Entry 5IMT (X-ray diffraction, 2.70 A resolution); this record covers chain A.

# Chain A
Protein: Intermedilysin
Organism: Streptococcus intermedius
UniProtKB: Q9LCB8 (Q9LCB8_STRIT); residue numbers follow UniProt; this construct covers 34-532
Sequence (534 residues; row label = number of the first residue in the row; numbers below 1 keep their minus sign (Gly-1 is residue -1)):
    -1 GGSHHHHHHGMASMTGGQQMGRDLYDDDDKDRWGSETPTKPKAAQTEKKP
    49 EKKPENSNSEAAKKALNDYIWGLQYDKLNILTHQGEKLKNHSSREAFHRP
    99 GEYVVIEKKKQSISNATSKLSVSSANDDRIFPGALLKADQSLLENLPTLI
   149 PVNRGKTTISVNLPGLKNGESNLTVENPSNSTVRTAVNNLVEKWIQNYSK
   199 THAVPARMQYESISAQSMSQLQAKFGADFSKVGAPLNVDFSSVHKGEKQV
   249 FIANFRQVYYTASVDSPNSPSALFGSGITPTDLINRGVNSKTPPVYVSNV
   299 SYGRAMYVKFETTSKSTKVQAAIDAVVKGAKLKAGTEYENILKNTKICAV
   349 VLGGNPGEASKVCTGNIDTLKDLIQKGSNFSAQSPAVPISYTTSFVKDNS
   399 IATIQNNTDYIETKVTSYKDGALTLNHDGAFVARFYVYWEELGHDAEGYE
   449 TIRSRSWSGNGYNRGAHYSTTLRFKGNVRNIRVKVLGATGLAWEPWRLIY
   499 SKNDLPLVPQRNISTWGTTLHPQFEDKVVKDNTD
Unresolved in the structure: -1 to 55, 327-338, 528-532
Construct notes: expression tag (-1 to 33); conflict Pro48 (Thr in Q9LCB8), Cys346 (Thr in Q9LCB8), Cys361 (Ile in Q9LCB8), Glu445 (Asp in Q9LCB8)
Bound ions: Zn2+ site 1: His81, Glu142; Zn2+ site 2: His96, Glu445; Cu ion near Glu100 (its only coordinating residue here); Zn2+ site 3: His200 (shared with 1 residue of chain D); Zn2+ site 4 near Asp418 (its only coordinating residue here); Zn2+ site 5: His442, Glu448; Zn2+ site 6 near His465 (its only coordinating residue here)
What the authors report for this chain:
  - interface residues: Glu438, Glu445, Glu448, Ile450, Arg451, Ser452, Arg477, Arg480, Asn501, Asp502
  - contacts within the chain: Arg92-Glu448 (salt bridge), Tyr436-Arg480, Glu492-Arg495 (hydrogen bond)

# Summary
His81 and Glu142 coordinate Zn2+ site 1. His96 and Glu445 coordinate Zn2+ site 2. The paper reports interface
residues Glu438, Glu445 and Glu448 among others; contacts within the chain involving Arg92, Glu448 and Arg480
among others.
Chain A is Intermedilysin (Streptococcus intermedius); the structure, Toxin receptor complex, was determined
by X-ray diffraction together with 5IMW and 5IMY from the same study.
